PDB entry 7EAH | electron microscopy, 3.10 A resolution | chains 1 and 2 of the 3 polymer chains in the assembly

== Chain 1 ==
Protein: Capsid protein VP1
Organism: Echovirus E3
UniProtKB: A0A6M4MJE3 (A0A6M4MJE3_9ENTO); residues 1-292 here correspond to UniProt positions 569-860 (UniProt number = residue number + 568)
Amino-acid sequence (292 residues; numbered 1 to 292; the number before each row is that of its first residue):
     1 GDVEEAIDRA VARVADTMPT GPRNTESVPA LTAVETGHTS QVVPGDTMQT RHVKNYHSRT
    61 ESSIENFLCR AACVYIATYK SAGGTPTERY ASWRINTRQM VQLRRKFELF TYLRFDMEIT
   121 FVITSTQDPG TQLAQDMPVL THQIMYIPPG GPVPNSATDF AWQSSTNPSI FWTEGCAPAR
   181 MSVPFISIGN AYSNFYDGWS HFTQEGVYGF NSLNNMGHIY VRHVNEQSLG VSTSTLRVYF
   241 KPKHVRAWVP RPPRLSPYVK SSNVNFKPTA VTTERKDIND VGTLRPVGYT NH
Disordered / not traced: 1-55, 287-292

== Chain 2 ==
Protein: Capsid protein VP0
Organism: Echovirus E3
UniProtKB: A0A6M4MJE3 (A0A6M4MJE3_9ENTO); residues 2-330 here = UniProt positions 2-330
Amino-acid sequence (329 residues; each row starts with the number of its first residue):
     2 GAQVSTQKTG AHETSLTASG NSTIHYTNIN YYKDAASNSA NRQDFTQDPS KFTEPMKDVM
    62 IKSLPALNSP TVEECGFSDR VRSITLGNST ITTQECANVV VGYGVWPSYL QDNEATAEDQ
   122 PTQPDVATCR FYTLDSIQWQ KESDGWWWKF PEALKNMGLF GQNMEYHYLG RSGYTIHVQC
   182 NASKFHQGCL LVVCVPEAEM GCSDVEREVV AASLSSEDTA KSFSRTESNG QHTVQTVVYN
   242 AGMGVGVGNL TIFPHQWINL RTNNSATIVM PYINSVPMDN MFRHYNFTLM IIPFAKLEYT
   302 EQASNYVPIT VTVAPMCAEY NGLRLASHQ
Disordered / not traced: 2-80

== How chain 1 and chain 2 interact ==
Contacting residue pairs (78; chain 1 residue first):
  Thr-111(1) / Glu-198(2)
  Tyr-112(1) / Glu-198(2)  hydrogen bond
  Tyr-112(1) / Ile-274(2)  hydrophobic
  Tyr-112(1) / Asn-275(2)
  Tyr-112(1) / Ser-276(2)
  Asn-190(1) / Ser-276(2)  hydrogen bond (backbone-backbone)
  Asn-190(1) / Val-277(2)
  Asn-190(1) / Pro-278(2)
  Ala-191(1) / Ser-276(2)
  Phe-195(1) / Glu-198(2)
  Phe-195(1) / Glu-200(2)
  Tyr-196(1) / Glu-198(2)
  Tyr-196(1) / Glu-200(2)  hydrogen bond (backbone-side chain)
  Tyr-196(1) / His-285(2)
  Asp-197(1) / Lys-150(2)  salt bridge
  Asp-197(1) / Glu-198(2)  hydrogen bond (backbone-side chain)
  Asp-197(1) / Ala-199(2)
  Asp-197(1) / Glu-200(2)
  Asp-197(1) / His-285(2)
  Asp-197(1) / Tyr-286(2)  hydrogen bond (backbone-backbone)
  Asp-197(1) / Thr-289(2)
  Gly-198(1) / Arg-284(2)
  Trp-199(1) / Val-211(2)
  Trp-199(1) / Ala-212(2)  hydrophobic
  Trp-199(1) / Leu-215(2)  hydrophobic
  Trp-199(1) / Arg-284(2)
  Ser-200(1) / Arg-284(2)
  His-201(1) / Arg-284(2)
  Phe-202(1) / Arg-284(2)
  Gln-204(1) / Ala-212(2)
  Gln-204(1) / Phe-283(2)  hydrogen bond (side chain-backbone)
  Gln-204(1) / Tyr-286(2)  hydrogen bond
  Val-207(1) / Glu-209(2)
  Tyr-208(1) / Glu-200(2)
  Tyr-208(1) / Met-201(2)
  Tyr-208(1) / Glu-209(2)
  Tyr-208(1) / Val-210(2)  hydrophobic
  Tyr-208(1) / Leu-215(2)
  Val-249(1) / Tyr-104(2)
  Val-249(1) / Pro-197(2)  hydrophobic
  Val-249(1) / Ile-274(2)  hydrophobic
  Pro-250(1) / Tyr-104(2)
  Pro-250(1) / Ile-253(2)
  Pro-250(1) / Phe-254(2)
  Arg-251(1) / Pro-197(2)  hydrogen bond (side chain-backbone)
  Arg-251(1) / Glu-198(2)  hydrogen bond (side chain-backbone)
  Arg-251(1) / Ile-253(2)
  Arg-251(1) / Phe-254(2)
  Pro-252(1) / Val-246(2)  hydrophobic
  Pro-252(1) / Asn-250(2)
  Pro-252(1) / Ile-253(2)
  Pro-252(1) / Phe-254(2)
  Arg-254(1) / Gly-245(2)
  Leu-255(1) / Asn-241(2)
  Leu-255(1) / Gly-245(2)  hydrogen bond (backbone-backbone)
  Leu-255(1) / Val-246(2)
  Ser-256(1) / Gly-245(2)  hydrogen bond (backbone-backbone)
  Lys-260(1) / Glu-207(2)  salt bridge
  Asn-263(1) / Arg-208(2)
  Asn-263(1) / Glu-209(2)
  Val-264(1) / Glu-200(2)
  Val-264(1) / Met-201(2)
  Val-264(1) / Gly-202(2)
  Asn-265(1) / Gly-202(2)
  Asn-265(1) / Cys-203(2)  hydrogen bond (side chain-backbone)
  Asn-265(1) / Asp-205(2)
  Asn-265(1) / Arg-208(2)  hydrogen bond (side chain-backbone)
  Phe-266(1) / Gln-236(2)
  Phe-266(1) / Asn-241(2)
  Phe-266(1) / Gly-243(2)
  Phe-266(1) / Gly-245(2)
  Pro-268(1) / Glu-228(2)
  Pro-268(1) / Gln-236(2)
  Pro-268(1) / Tyr-240(2)
  Pro-268(1) / Asn-241(2)
  Thr-269(1) / Tyr-240(2)
  Thr-269(1) / Asn-241(2)
  Val-271(1) / Tyr-240(2)
Interface residues without a listed pair, chain 1 (35 interface residues in all): Gly-189, Leu-213, Pro-253, Val-259, Lys-267
Interface residues without a listed pair, chain 2 (45 interface residues in all): Tyr-169, Val-196, Val-206, Val-238, Met-244, Gly-247, Asp-280, Asn-281

== Summary ==
Chain 1 and chain 2 form an interface of 35 and 45 residues respectively, with 13 hydrogen bonds and 2 salt
bridges. Polar pairs include Asp-197(1)/Lys-150(2), Lys-260(1)/Glu-207(2) and Tyr-112(1)/Glu-198(2).
Chain 1 is Capsid protein VP1 and chain 2 is Capsid protein VP0, both from Echovirus E3; the structure,
Echovirus3 empty expanded particle, was determined by electron microscopy together with 7EAI from the same
study.
